Entry 4AP2 (X-ray diffraction, 2.80 A resolution); this record covers chains A and B.

[Chain A]
Molecule: Kelch-like protein 11
From: Homo sapiens
Notes: fragment: btb and back domain, residues 67-340
UniProtKB: Q9NVR0 (KLH11_HUMAN); residue numbers follow UniProt; this construct covers 67-340
Amino-acid sequence (297 residues; row label = number of the first residue in the row):
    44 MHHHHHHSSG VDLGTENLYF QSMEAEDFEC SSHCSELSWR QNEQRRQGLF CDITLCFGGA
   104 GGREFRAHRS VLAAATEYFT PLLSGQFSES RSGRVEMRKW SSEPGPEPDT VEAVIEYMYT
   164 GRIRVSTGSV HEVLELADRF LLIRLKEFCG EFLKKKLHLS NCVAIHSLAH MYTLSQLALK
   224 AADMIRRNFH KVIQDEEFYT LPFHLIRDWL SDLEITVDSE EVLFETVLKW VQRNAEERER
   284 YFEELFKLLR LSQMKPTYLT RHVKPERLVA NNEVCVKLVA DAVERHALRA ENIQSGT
Not modelled in the structure: 44-66, 101-104, 337-340
Sequence notes: expression tag (44-66)

[Chain B]
Molecule: Cullin-3
From: Homo sapiens
Notes: fragment: n-terminal domain, residues 1-388
UniProtKB: Q13618 (CUL3_HUMAN); residue numbers follow UniProt; this construct covers 1-388
Amino-acid sequence (410 residues; each row starts with the number of its first residue):
     1 MSNLSKGTGS RKDTKMRIRA FPMTMDEKYV NSIWDLLKNA IQEIQRKNNS GLSFEELYRN
    61 AYTMVLHKHG EKLYTGLREV VTEHLINKVR EDVLNSLNNN FLQTLNQAWN DHQTAMVMIR
   121 DILMYMDRVY VQQNNVENVY NLGLIIFRDQ VVRYGCIRDH LRQTLLDMIA RERKGEVVDR
   181 GAIRNACQML MILGLEGRSV YEEDFEAPFL EMSAEFFQME SQKFLAENSA SVYIKKVEAR
   241 INEEIERVMH CLDKSTEEPI VKVVERELIS KHMKTIVEME NSGLVHMLKN GKTEDLGCMY
   301 KLFSRVPNGL KTMCECMSSY LREQGKALVS EEGEGKNPVD YRQGLDDLKS RFDRFLLESF
   361 NNDRLFKQTI AGDFEYFLNL NSRSPEYLAE NLYFQSHHHH HHDYKDDDDK
Not modelled in the structure: 1-16, 332-337, 382-410
Sequence notes: expression tag (389-410); engineered mutation Arg-342 (Ile in Q13618), Asp-346 (Leu in Q13618)

[Chain A / chain B interface]
Pairs across the interface (61):
  Glu-120(A) / Met-124(B)
  Tyr-121(A) / Phe-54(B)
  Tyr-121(A) / Glu-55(B)  hydrogen bond
  Tyr-121(A) / Tyr-58(B)  hydrophobic
  Pro-124(A) / Phe-54(B)  hydrophobic
  Pro-124(A) / Asp-121(B)
  Pro-124(A) / Met-124(B)  hydrophobic
  Leu-125(A) / Phe-54(B)  hydrophobic
  Leu-125(A) / Glu-55(B)
  Gln-129(A) / Asn-49(B)  hydrogen bond (backbone-side chain)
  Phe-130(A) / Leu-52(B)
  Phe-130(A) / Phe-54(B)  hydrophobic
  Phe-130(A) / Ile-122(B)  hydrophobic
  Ser-131(A) / Gly-51(B)
  Ser-131(A) / Leu-52(B)  hydrogen bond (backbone-backbone)
  Ser-131(A) / Ser-53(B)
  Glu-132(A) / Ser-53(B)  hydrogen bond
  Glu-132(A) / Phe-54(B)  hydrogen bond (side chain-backbone)
  Glu-132(A) / Glu-55(B)  hydrogen bond (side chain-backbone)
  Glu-139(A) / Glu-55(B)
  Met-140(A) / Glu-55(B)
  Arg-141(A) / Glu-55(B)
  Arg-141(A) / Arg-59(B)
  Lys-142(A) / Arg-59(B)
  Thr-170(A) / Arg-17(B)
  Thr-170(A) / Ile-18(B)  hydrogen bond (backbone-backbone)
  Val-173(A) / Ile-18(B)  hydrophobic
  His-174(A) / Arg-19(B)
  His-174(A) / Phe-21(B)
  Asp-181(A) / Tyr-62(B)
  Asp-181(A) / Tyr-125(B)  hydrogen bond
  Arg-182(A) / Glu-55(B)  salt bridge
  Arg-182(A) / Tyr-58(B)  hydrogen bond (backbone-side chain)
  Arg-182(A) / Arg-59(B)
  Arg-182(A) / Tyr-62(B)
  Leu-184(A) / Tyr-58(B)
  Leu-184(A) / Met-124(B)  hydrophobic
  Leu-184(A) / Tyr-125(B)  hydrophobic
  Leu-184(A) / Arg-128(B)
  Leu-196(A) / Ile-18(B)  hydrophobic
  Asn-204(A) / Arg-17(B)
  Asn-204(A) / Ile-18(B)
  Ala-207(A) / Ile-18(B)
  Ala-207(A) / Ala-20(B)
  Ile-208(A) / Ile-18(B)  hydrophobic
  Ser-210(A) / Ala-20(B)
  Ser-210(A) / Pro-22(B)
  Leu-211(A) / Ile-18(B)  hydrophobic
  Leu-211(A) / Arg-19(B)
  Leu-211(A) / Ala-20(B)  hydrophobic
  His-213(A) / Lys-68(B)  hydrogen bond (backbone-side chain)
  Met-214(A) / Pro-22(B)
  Met-214(A) / Leu-66(B)
  Tyr-215(A) / Leu-66(B)  hydrophobic
  Thr-216(A) / Lys-68(B)
  Thr-216(A) / Val-129(B)
  Thr-216(A) / Gln-133(B)
  Pro-245(A) / Pro-22(B)
  Pro-245(A) / Thr-24(B)
  Phe-246(A) / Thr-24(B)  hydrogen bond (backbone-side chain)
  Tyr-284(A) / Thr-24(B)
Also at the interface, not in a pair above, chain A (39 interface residues in all): Ser-144, Gly-171, Glu-178, Lys-189, Lys-199, Ser-218, His-247, Leu-248
Also at the interface, not in a pair above, chain B (30 interface residues in all): Met-23, Ser-50, Glu-56, Leu-57, Met-118

[In short]
The interface between chain A and chain B involves 39 residues on one side and 30 on the other, with 11
hydrogen bonds and 1 salt bridge. Among the polar pairs are Arg-182(A)/Glu-55(B), Tyr-121(A)/Glu-55(B) and
Gln-129(A)/Asn-49(B).
Chain A is Kelch-like protein 11 and chain B is Cullin-3, both from Homo sapiens; the structure, Crystal
structure of the human KLHL11-Cul3 complex at 2.8A resolution, was determined by X-ray diffraction together
with 4APF, 4ASC, 2XN4, 3II7 and 2VPJ from the same study.
